2R07 - chains 1 and 4 of the 4 polymer chains in the assembly; structure by X-ray diffraction, 3.00 A resolution.

Chain 1:
Name: Human rhinovirus 14 coat protein (subunit VP1)
Source organism: Human rhinovirus 14
UniProt: P03303 (POLG_HRV14); residues 1-289 here correspond to UniProt positions 567-855 (UniProt number = residue number + 566)
Chain sequence (289 residues; numbered 1 to 289; the number before each row is that of its first residue):
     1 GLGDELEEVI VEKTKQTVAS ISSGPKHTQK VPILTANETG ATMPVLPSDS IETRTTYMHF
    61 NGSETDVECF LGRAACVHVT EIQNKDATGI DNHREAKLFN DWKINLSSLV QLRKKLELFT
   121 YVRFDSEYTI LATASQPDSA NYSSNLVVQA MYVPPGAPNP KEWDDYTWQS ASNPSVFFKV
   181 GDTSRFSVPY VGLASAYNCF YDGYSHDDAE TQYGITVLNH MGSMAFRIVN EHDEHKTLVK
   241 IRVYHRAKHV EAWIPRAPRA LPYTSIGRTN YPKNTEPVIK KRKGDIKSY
Not modelled in the structure: 1-16
Residues lining bound ligands: compound vii (W33; 5-(5-(6-chloro-4-(4,5-dihydro-2-oxazolyl)phenoxy)pentyl)-3-methyl isoxazole): Trp102, Ile104, Leu106, Phe124, Tyr128, Ala150, Tyr152, Pro174, Ser175, Val176, Phe186, Val188, Val191, Tyr197, Asn219, Met221, Met224

Chain 4:
Name: Human rhinovirus 14 coat protein (subunit VP4)
Source organism: Human rhinovirus 14
UniProt: P03303 (POLG_HRV14); numbering as in UniProt (aligned over 1-68)
Chain sequence (68 residues; numbered 1 to 68; the number before each row is that of its first residue):
     1 GAQVSTQKSG SHENQNILTN GSNQTFTVIN YYKDAASTSS AGQSLSMDPS KFTEPVKDLM
    61 LKGAPALN
Not modelled in the structure: 1-28

How chain 1 and chain 4 interact:
Pairs across the interface (41):
  Lys30(1) - Gly63(4)
  Val31(1) - Gly63(4)
  Pro32(1) - Lys62(4)
  Pro32(1) - Gly63(4)
  Thr35(1) - Ala66(4)
  Ala36(1) - Ala66(4)
  Ala36(1) - Leu67(4)  hydrophobic
  Thr39(1) - Val56(4)
  Thr39(1) - Met60(4)
  Ala41(1) - Thr53(4)
  Ala41(1) - Val56(4)  hydrophobic
  Ala41(1) - Met60(4)  hydrophobic
  Thr42(1) - Thr53(4)  hydrogen bond (backbone-backbone)
  Met43(1) - Glu54(4)
  Met43(1) - Met60(4)  hydrophobic
  Pro44(1) - Glu54(4)
  Pro44(1) - Lys62(4)
  Asp49(1) - Lys62(4)  salt bridge
  Asn61(1) - Gln43(4)
  Gly62(1) - Gln43(4)
  Ser63(1) - Gln43(4)
  Asp66(1) - Gln43(4)
  Asp66(1) - Ser44(4)  hydrogen bond (side chain-backbone)
  Asp66(1) - Leu45(4)
  Glu68(1) - Ser40(4)  hydrogen bond
  Glu68(1) - Ala41(4)  hydrogen bond (side chain-backbone)
  Asp125(1) - Ala36(4)
  Ser187(1) - Ala36(4)  hydrogen bond (side chain-backbone)
  Ser187(1) - Ser37(4)
  Pro189(1) - Ala36(4)  hydrophobic
  Arg246(1) - Ser40(4)  hydrogen bond
  Ala247(1) - Ser40(4)
  Lys248(1) - Ala36(4)  hydrogen bond (side chain-backbone)
  Lys248(1) - Ser37(4)  hydrogen bond (side chain-backbone)
  Lys248(1) - Thr38(4)  hydrogen bond (side chain-backbone)
  Lys248(1) - Ser40(4)
  His249(1) - Ala35(4)
  His249(1) - Thr38(4)  hydrogen bond
  His249(1) - Ser39(4)  hydrogen bond (side chain-backbone)
  His249(1) - Ala41(4)
  Pro255(1) - Phe52(4)
Also at the interface, not in a pair above, chain 1 (27 interface residues in all): Gly40, Leu46, Val188
Also at the interface, not in a pair above, chain 4 (22 interface residues in all): Gly42, Met47, Pro55

In short:
27 residues of chain 1 face 22 of chain 4 across their interface, with 11 hydrogen bonds and 1 salt bridge.
Among the polar pairs are Asp49(1)-Lys62(4), Asp66(1)-Ser44(4) and Glu68(1)-Ser40(4). Ligands of chain 1:
compound vii.
Here chain 1 is Human rhinovirus 14 coat protein (subunit VP1) and chain 4 is Human rhinovirus 14 coat protein
(subunit VP4), both from Human rhinovirus 14. Entry 2R07 (Structural analysis of antiviral agents that
interact with the capsid of human rhinoviruses) was determined by X-ray diffraction together with 1R08, 2R04,
2R06, 2RM2, 2RR1, 2RS1, 2RS3 and 2RS5 from the same study.
